PDB entry 3LE0 | X-ray diffraction, 1.91 A resolution | chain A

[Chain A]
Protein: Platelet aggregation factor Sm-hPAF
From: Streptococcus mitis
Notes: fragment: Mutant of the lectin domain of lectinolysin, residues 44 to 185
UniProtKB: Q2PHL4 (Q2PHL4_STRMT); residue numbers follow UniProt; this construct covers 38-190
Chain sequence (153 residues; each row starts with the number of its first residue):
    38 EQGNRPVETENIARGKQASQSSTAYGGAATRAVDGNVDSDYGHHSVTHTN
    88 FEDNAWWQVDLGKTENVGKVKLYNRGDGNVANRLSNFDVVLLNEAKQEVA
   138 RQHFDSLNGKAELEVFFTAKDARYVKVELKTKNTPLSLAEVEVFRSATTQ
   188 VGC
Unresolved in the structure: 38-43, 186-190
Sequence notes: engineered mutation C190 (Gln in Q2PHL4)
Metal / ion sites: Ca2+: R68, D71, N73, S82, A176, E177; Ni2+ near H80 (its only coordinating residue here)
What the authors report for this chain:
  - contacts within the chain: E45-R182 (salt bridge), E47-R182 (salt bridge), D75-H80 (salt bridge), D90-K169 (salt bridge), D97-R160 (salt bridge), R112-D114, D125-R138, H140-D142, K108-E149, K106-E151, K163-E165, K108-E179
  - Ca2+ coordination: R68, D71, S82, A176, E177
  - binding site for glycerol: Y62, Y78, H85, F88, R112, R120
  - self-association interface (contacts with another copy of this molecule); pairs are residue here / residue on that copy: Q54-Q54 (hydrogen bond), G63-R68 (hydrogen bond)
  - Ni2+ coordination: H80

[In short]
R68, D71, N73, S82, A176 and E177 coordinate Ca2+. The paper reports a binding site for glycerol at Y62, Y78
and H85 among others; Ca2+ coordination by R68, D71 and S82 among others.
Chain A is Platelet aggregation factor Sm-hPAF (Streptococcus mitis); the structure, Lectin Domain of
Lectinolysin complexed with Glycerol, was determined by X-ray diffraction (same publication as 3LEG, 3LEI and
3LEK).
